Entry 6ONJ (X-ray diffraction, 2.30 A resolution); this record covers chains A and C.

Chain A:
Name: Peroxisome proliferator-activated receptor gamma
Organism: Homo sapiens
UniProt: P37231 (PPARG_HUMAN); residues 203-477 here correspond to UniProt positions 231-505 (UniProt number = residue number + 28)
Sequence (275 residues; numbered 203 to 477; the number before each row is that of its first residue):
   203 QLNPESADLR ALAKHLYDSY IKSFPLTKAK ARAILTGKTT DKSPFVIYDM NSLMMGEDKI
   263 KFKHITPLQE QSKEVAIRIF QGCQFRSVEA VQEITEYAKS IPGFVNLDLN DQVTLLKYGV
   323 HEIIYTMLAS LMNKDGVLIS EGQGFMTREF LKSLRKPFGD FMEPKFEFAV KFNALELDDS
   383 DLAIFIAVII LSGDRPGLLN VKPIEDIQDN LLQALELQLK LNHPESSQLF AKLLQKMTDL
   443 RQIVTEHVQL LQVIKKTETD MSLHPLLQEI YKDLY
Not modelled in the structure: 203-206, 239-244, 263-264, 271-275
Residues lining bound ligands: brl49653 (BRL; 2,4-thiazolidiinedione, 5-[[4-[2-(methyl-2-pyridinylamino)ethoxy]phenyl]methyl]-(9cl)): Ile281, Phe282, Gly284, Cys285, Gln286, Arg288, Ser289, His323, Ile326, Tyr327, Leu330, Val339, Leu340, Ile341, Met348, Leu353, Phe363, Met364, His449, Leu453, Leu469, Tyr473
Curated features (UniProtKB/Swiss-Prot):
  - motif: Pro467 to Asp475 (9aaTAD)
  - binding site (rosiglitazone): Gln286 to Ser289, His323, His449, Tyr473
  - cross-link: Lys224 (Glycyl lysine isopeptide (Lys-Gly) (interchain with G-Cter in ubiquitin))
What the authors report for this chain:
  - binding site for brl49653: Tyr473
  - mutagenesis - M364A: decreased binding to NCoR ID2 peptide
  - mutagenesis - R288A, M364A: abolished binding to NCoR RID
  - mutagenesis - L476*, Y477A: abolished binding to T0070907
  - mutagenesis - H323A, Y327A, M364A, K367A, T461*, L476*, Y477A: abolished signaling in response to T0070907

Chain C:
Name: Mediator of RNA polymerase II transcription subunit 1, TRAP220 Coactivator Peptide
Organism: Homo sapiens
UniProt: Q15648 (MED1_HUMAN); residues 638-656 here = UniProt positions 638-656
Sequence (19 residues; numbered 638 to 656; the number before each row is that of its first residue):
   638 NTKNHPMLMN LLKDNPAQD
Not modelled in the structure: 652-656
Curated features (UniProtKB/Swiss-Prot):
  - motif: Leu645 to Leu649 (LXXLL motif 2)
  - mutagenesis: Thr639 to Pro653 (Enhances interaction with ESR1), Leu645 (L645A: Impairs interaction with ESR2; when associated with A-604; A-607 and A-648), Leu648 to Leu649 (Impairs interaction with ESR1, PPARG, THRB and VDR. Impairs interaction with THRA; when associated with 607-A-A-608), Leu648 (L648A: Impairs interaction with ESR2; when associated with A-604; A-607 and A-645)

How chain A and chain C interact:
Residue-residue contacts (28):
  Gln294(A) with Leu648(C)
  Thr297(A) with Leu648(C)
  Glu298(A) with Leu648(C); Asp651(C)
  Lys301(A) with Leu648(C), hydrogen bond (side chain-backbone); Leu649(C); Asp651(C), hydrogen bond (side chain-backbone)
  Phe306(A) with Leu649(C), hydrophobic
  Leu311(A) with Thr639(C); Met646(C), hydrophobic
  Asn312(A) with Asn638(C); Thr639(C), hydrogen bond (side chain-backbone)
  Gln314(A) with Leu649(C)
  Val315(A) with His642(C); Met646(C), hydrophobic; Leu649(C), hydrophobic
  Thr316(A) with Asn638(C)
  Leu318(A) with Leu649(C), hydrophobic
  Lys319(A) with His642(C), hydrogen bond
  Gly399(A) with Asn638(C)
  Pro467(A) with Met644(C)
  Leu468(A) with Met644(C), hydrogen bond (backbone-side chain)
  Glu471(A) with His642(C), hydrogen bond (backbone-side chain); Pro643(C); Met644(C), hydrogen bond (side chain-backbone); Leu645(C), hydrogen bond (side chain-backbone)
  Ile472(A) with Leu645(C), hydrophobic
  Lys474(A) with Asn641(C), hydrogen bond
Other interface residues (no listed pair), chain A (22 interface residues in all): Val293, Asp313, Leu401, His466
Other interface residues (no listed pair), chain C (12 interface residues in all): Lys650
Interface features reported in the paper:
  - interface residues, chain A: Lys301(A), Asn312(A), Gly399(A), Glu471(A), Lys474(A)

In short:
22 residues of chain A and 12 residues of chain C are in contact, with 9 hydrogen bonds. Polar contacts
include Lys301(A)-Leu648(C), Lys301(A)-Asp651(C) and Asn312(A)-Thr639(C). The paper reports a binding site for
brl49653 at Tyr473(A); H323A, Y327A and M364A of chain A, among others, abolish signaling in response to
T0070907; 8 substitutions were tested in all.
Here chain A is Peroxisome proliferator-activated receptor gamma and chain C is Mediator of RNA polymerase II
transcription subunit 1, TRAP220 Coactivator Peptide, both from Homo sapiens. Entry 6ONJ (Crystal structure of
PPARgamma ligand binding domain in complex with TRAP220 peptide and agonist rosiglitazone) was determined by
X-ray diffraction together with 6ONI and 6PDZ from the same study.
